PDB entry 7O5C | X-ray diffraction, 1.80 A resolution | chains A and P

[Chain A]
Molecule: 14-3-3 protein sigma
Source organism: Homo sapiens
UniProtKB: P31947 (1433S_HUMAN); numbering as in UniProt (aligned over 1-231)
Amino-acid sequence (236 residues; each row starts with the number of its first residue; numbers below 1 keep their minus sign (Gly-4 is residue -4)):
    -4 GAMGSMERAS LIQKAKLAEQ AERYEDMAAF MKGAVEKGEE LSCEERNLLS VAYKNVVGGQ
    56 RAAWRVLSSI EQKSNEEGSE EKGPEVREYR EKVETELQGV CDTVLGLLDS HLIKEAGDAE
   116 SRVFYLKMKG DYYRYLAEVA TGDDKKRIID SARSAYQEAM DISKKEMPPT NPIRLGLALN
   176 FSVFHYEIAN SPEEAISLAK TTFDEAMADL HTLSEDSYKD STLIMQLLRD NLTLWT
Disordered / not traced: -4 to -3, 71-77
Construct notes: expression tag (-4 to 0)
Modified / non-standard residues: Cys38 (S-hydroxycysteine; CSO)
Glycans and other covalent adducts: 4-methanoyl-N-(1-methylpyrazol-3-yl)benzamide (V2T) linked to Lys122
Ligand contacts: V2T (4-methanoyl-N-(1-methylpyrazol-3-yl)benzamide): Pro167, Ile168, Gly171, Asp215, Ile219
Swiss-Prot annotation at these positions:
  - site (Interaction with phosphoserine on interacting protein): Arg56, Arg129
  - modified residue (Phosphoserine): Ser5, Ser74
From the paper describing this entry:
  - binding site for V2T: Lys122

[Chain P]
Molecule: Transcription factor p65
UniProtKB: Q04206 (TF65_HUMAN); residue numbers follow UniProt; this construct covers 39-51
Amino-acid sequence (13 residues; numbered 39 to 51; the number before each row is that of its first residue):
    39 EGRSAGSIPG RRS
Disordered / not traced: 39-42
Construct notes: variant Arg49 (Glu in Q04206)
Modified / non-standard residues: Ser45 (phosphoserine; SEP)
From the paper describing this entry:
  - post-translational modification sites: Ser45

[Interface between chain A and chain P]
Residue-residue contacts (32):
  Glu14(A) with Arg50(P); Ser51(P), hydrogen bond (side chain-backbone)
  Leu43(A) with Ser51(P)
  Val46(A) with Gly48(P); Arg49(P); Arg50(P); Ser51(P)
  Lys49(A) with Ser45(P); Ile46(P), hydrogen bond (side chain-backbone); Pro47(P), hydrogen bond (side chain-backbone); Gly48(P); Arg49(P), hydrogen bond (backbone-side chain)
  Asn50(A) with Arg49(P), hydrogen bond
  Gly53(A) with Arg49(P)
  Arg56(A) with Ser45(P)
  Lys122(A) with Ile46(P)
  Arg129(A) with Ser45(P)
  Tyr130(A) with Ser45(P)
  Gly171(A) with Ile46(P)
  Leu174(A) with Gly44(P); Ser45(P); Ile46(P), hydrophobic
  Asn175(A) with Ser45(P); Ile46(P), hydrogen bond (side chain-backbone)
  Val178(A) with Gly44(P); Ser45(P)
  Glu182(A) with Ala43(P)
  Leu222(A) with Pro47(P)
  Asn226(A) with Ala43(P); Gly44(P), hydrogen bond (side chain-backbone)
  Leu229(A) with Ala43(P)
  Trp230(A) with Ala43(P)
Interface residues without a listed pair, chain A (23 interface residues in all): Tyr19, Asn42, Gly54, Ile219

[Overview]
23 residues of chain A face 9 of chain P across their interface; the contacts include 7 hydrogen bonds. Polar
contacts include Glu14(A)-Ser51(P), Lys49(A)-Ile46(P) and Lys49(A)-Pro47(P). Covalently linked compound V2T:
at Lys122(A). The paper reports a binding site for V2T at Lys122(A); a modification site at Ser45(P).
Here chain A is 14-3-3 protein sigma (Homo sapiens) and chain P is Transcription factor p65. Entry 7O5C
(14-3-3 sigma with RelA/p65 binding site pS45 and covalently bound TCF521-159) was determined by X-ray
diffraction, deposited together with 7BI3, 7BIQ, 7BIW, 7BIY, 7BJB, 7BJF and 54 further entries.
